Entry 3E3Q (X-ray diffraction, 2.95 A resolution); this record covers chains D and E of the 4 polymer chains in the assembly.

[Chain D]
Name: T-cell receptor alpha chain V region PHDS58
Source organism: Mus musculus
UniProtKB: P01738 (TVA1_MOUSE); the author numbering skips numbers that UniProt does not, so the offset changes along the chain: 2-93 = UniProt 22-113; 99-115 = UniProt 114-130
Chain sequence (109 residues; row label = number of the first residue in the row; note: 5 numbers in that range are skipped by the numbering (no residue carries them; nothing is unmodelled there)):
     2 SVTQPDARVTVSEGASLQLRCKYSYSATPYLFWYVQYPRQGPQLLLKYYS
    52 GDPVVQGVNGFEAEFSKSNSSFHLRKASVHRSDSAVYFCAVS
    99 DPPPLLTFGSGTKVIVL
Differences from the reference sequence: engineered mutation Pro43 (Leu63 in P01738), Arg82 (Trp102 in P01738), Asp99 (Gly114 in P01738), Pro100 (Phe115 in P01738), Pro101 (Ala116 in P01738), Pro102 (Ser117 in P01738), Leu103 (Ala118 in P01738)
Cystine bridges: Cys22-Cys90
Swiss-Prot annotation at these positions:
  - glycosylation: Asn70 (N-linked (GlcNAc...) asparagine)

[Chain E]
Name: TCR beta chain
Source organism: Mus musculus
Notes: engineered mutation(s): G17E, G42E, H47Y, I77T, L81S
Chain sequence (111 residues; row label = number of the first residue in the row; note: 7 numbers in that range are skipped by the numbering (no residue carries them; nothing is unmodelled there)):
     1 EAAVTQSPRNKVAVTGEKVTLSCNQTNNHNNMYWYRQDTGHELRLIYYSY
    51 GAGSTEKGDIPDG
    65 YKASRPSQENFSLTLESATPSQTSVYFCASGGGG
   105 TLYFGAGTRLSVLS
Cystine bridges: Cys23-Cys92

[Interface between chain D and chain E]
Residue-residue contacts (31; chain D residue first):
  Tyr35(D) - Leu106(E)  hydrogen bond (side chain-backbone)
  Tyr35(D) - Phe108(E)  hydrophobic
  Gln37(D) - Gln37(E)  hydrogen bond
  Gln37(D) - Phe91(E)
  Arg40(D) - Arg9(E)
  Gln41(D) - Phe91(E)
  Gln41(D) - Ala110(E)
  Gly42(D) - Phe91(E)
  Gly42(D) - Gly109(E)
  Gly42(D) - Ala110(E)
  Pro43(D) - Leu43(E)  hydrophobic
  Pro43(D) - Phe108(E)
  Leu45(D) - Thr105(E)
  Lys48(D) - Thr105(E)
  Tyr50(D) - Gly98(E)
  Tyr50(D) - Thr105(E)
  Phe89(D) - Gln37(E)
  Phe89(D) - Gly40(E)
  Phe89(D) - His41(E)
  Pro102(D) - Tyr33(E)  hydrogen bond (backbone-side chain)
  Leu103(D) - Leu45(E)  hydrophobic
  Leu103(D) - Tyr48(E)
  Leu104(D) - Tyr35(E)  hydrogen bond (backbone-side chain)
  Leu104(D) - Leu106(E)  hydrophobic
  Phe106(D) - Tyr35(E)  hydrophobic
  Phe106(D) - Glu42(E)
  Phe106(D) - Leu43(E)  hydrophobic
  Phe106(D) - Phe108(E)  hydrophobic
  Gly107(D) - Glu42(E)
  Ser108(D) - His41(E)
  Ser108(D) - Glu42(E)
Interface residues without a listed pair, chain D (18 interface residues in all): Phe33, Val87
Interface residues without a listed pair, chain E (19 interface residues in all): Asn31, Tyr50

[In short]
18 residues of chain D face 19 of chain E across their interface; the contacts include 4 hydrogen bonds. Polar
pairs include Tyr35(D)-Leu106(E), Gln37(D)-Gln37(E) and Pro102(D)-Tyr33(E).
Here chain D is T-cell receptor alpha chain V region PHDS58 and chain E is TCR beta chain, both from Mus
musculus. Entry 3E3Q (Structure of the 3alpham13 high-affinity mutant of the 2C TCR in complex with Ld/QL9)
was determined by X-ray diffraction together with 3E2H from the same study.
